Entry 9FDY (electron microscopy, 3.40 A resolution); this record covers chains B and E of the 5 polymer chains in the assembly.

# Chain B
Protein: Transforming growth factor beta-1
Organism: Homo sapiens
Notes: fragment: Mature
UniProt: P01137 (TGFB1_HUMAN); residues 1-112 here correspond to UniProt positions 279-390 (UniProt number = residue number + 278)
Sequence (112 residues; each row starts with the number of its first residue):
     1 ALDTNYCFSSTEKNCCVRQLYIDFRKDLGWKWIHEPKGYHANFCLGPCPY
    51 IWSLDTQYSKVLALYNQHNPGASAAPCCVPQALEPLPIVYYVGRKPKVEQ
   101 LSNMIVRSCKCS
Disulfides: Cys7-Cys16, Cys15-Cys78, Cys44-Cys109, Cys48-Cys111

# Chain E
Protein: TGF-beta receptor type-2
Organism: Homo sapiens
Notes: EC 2.7.11.30
UniProt: P37173 (TGFR2_HUMAN); residues 5-116 here correspond to UniProt positions 42-153 (UniProt number = residue number + 37)
Sequence (113 residues; row label = number of the first residue in the row):
     4 MNGAVKFPQLCKFCDVRFSTCDNQKSCMSNCSITSICEKPQEVCVAVWRK
    54 NDENITLETVCHDPKLPYHDFILEDAASPKCIMKEKKKPGETFFMCSCSS
   104 DECNDNIIFSEEY
Not modelled in the structure: 4-7
Disulfides: Cys14-Cys47, Cys17-Cys34, Cys24-Cys30, Cys40-Cys64, Cys84-Cys99, Cys101-Cys106
Differences from the reference sequence: initiating methionine (4)
Curated features (UniProtKB/Swiss-Prot):
  - glycosylation (N-linked (GlcNAc...) asparagine): Asn33, Asn57

# Chain B / chain E interface
Pairs across the interface (20):
  Arg25(B) - Glu105(E)  salt bridge
  Lys31(B) - Leu13(E)
  Lys31(B) - Thr37(E)
  Lys31(B) - Asp104(E)
  Lys31(B) - Glu105(E)
  Trp32(B) - Leu13(E)  hydrophobic
  Trp32(B) - Ile39(E)  hydrophobic
  His34(B) - Ser35(E)  hydrogen bond (side chain-backbone)
  Tyr90(B) - Ile39(E)  hydrophobic
  Tyr91(B) - Ile36(E)
  Tyr91(B) - Thr37(E)
  Tyr91(B) - Ser38(E)  hydrogen bond (backbone-side chain)
  Tyr91(B) - Ile39(E)  hydrogen bond (backbone-backbone)
  Val92(B) - Ser38(E)
  Val92(B) - Ile39(E)
  Gly93(B) - Phe16(E)
  Gly93(B) - Ser38(E)  hydrogen bond (backbone-side chain)
  Gly93(B) - Ile39(E)  hydrogen bond (backbone-backbone)
  Arg94(B) - Phe16(E)
  Arg94(B) - Asp18(E)  salt bridge
Also at the interface, not in a pair above, chain E (13 interface residues in all): Cys40, Glu41, Val63

# Summary
9 residues of chain B and 13 residues of chain E are in contact, with 5 hydrogen bonds and 2 salt bridges.
Polar pairs include Arg25(B)-Glu105(E), Arg94(B)-Asp18(E) and His34(B)-Ser35(E).
Chain B is Transforming growth factor beta-1 and chain E is TGF-beta receptor type-2, both from Homo sapiens;
the structure, Betaglycan Orphan Domain (ratBGo) in complex with TGF-b1 and extracellular domain of TGFBRII,
was determined by electron microscopy (same publication as 9B9F, 9FK5, 9FKP and 8DC0).
